PDB entry 4ACG | X-ray diffraction, 2.60 A resolution | chains A and B

[Chain A (and B)]
Name: Glycogen synthase kinase-3 beta
From: Homo sapiens
Notes: EC 2.7.11.1, 2.7.11.26; chain B of this document is another copy of the same molecule, construct and numbering; everything in this record applies to it too
UniProtKB: P49841 (GSK3B_HUMAN); numbering as in UniProt (aligned over 1-420)
Sequence (465 residues; row label = number of the first residue in the row; numbers below 1 keep their minus sign (Met-44 is residue -44)):
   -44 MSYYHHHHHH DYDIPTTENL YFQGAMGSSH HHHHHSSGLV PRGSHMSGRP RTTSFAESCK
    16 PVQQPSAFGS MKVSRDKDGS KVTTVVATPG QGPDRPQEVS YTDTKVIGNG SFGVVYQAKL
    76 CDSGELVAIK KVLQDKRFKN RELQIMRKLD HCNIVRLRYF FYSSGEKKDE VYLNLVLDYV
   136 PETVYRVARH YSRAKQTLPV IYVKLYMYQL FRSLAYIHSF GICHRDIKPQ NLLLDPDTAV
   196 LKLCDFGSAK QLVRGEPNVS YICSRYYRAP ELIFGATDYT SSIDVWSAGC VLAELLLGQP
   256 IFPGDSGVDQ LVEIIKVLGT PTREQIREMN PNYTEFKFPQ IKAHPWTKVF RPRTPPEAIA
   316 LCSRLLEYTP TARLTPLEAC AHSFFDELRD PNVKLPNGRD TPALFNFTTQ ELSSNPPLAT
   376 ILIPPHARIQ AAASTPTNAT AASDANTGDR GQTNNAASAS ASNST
Unresolved in the structure: -44 to 34, 386-420
Differences from the reference sequence: expression tag (-44 to 0)
Residues lining bound ligands: 6LQ (2-amino-5-{4-[(4-methylpiperazin-1-yl)sulfonyl]phenyl}-N-[4-(pyrrolidin-1-ylmethyl)pyridin-3-yl]pyridine-3-carboxamide): Ile62, Gly63, Phe67, Val70, Ala83, Lys85, Val110, Leu132, Asp133, Tyr134, Val135, Pro136, Glu137, Thr138, Arg141, Gln185, Asn186, Leu188, Cys199, Asp200
UniProt features mapped onto this chain:
  - active site: Asp181 (Proton acceptor)
  - binding site (ATP): Ile62 to Val70, Lys85
  - modified residue: Ser9 (Phosphoserine), Tyr216 (Phosphotyrosine), Ser389 (Phosphoserine), Thr390 (Phosphothreonine), Thr402 (Phosphothreonine)
  - lipidation: Cys14 (S-palmitoyl cysteine)

[How chain A and chain B interact]
Residue-residue contacts (41; chain A residue first):
  Ser66(A) - Asp264(B)
  Ser66(A) - Val267(B)
  Ser66(A) - Lys271(B)
  Asp90(A) - Pro294(B)
  Arg92(A) - Phe293(B)  hydrogen bond (side chain-backbone)
  Arg92(A) - Gln295(B)
  Phe93(A) - Lys292(B)
  Pro212(A) - Phe291(B)
  Val214(A) - Tyr288(B)  hydrophobic
  Val214(A) - Phe291(B)  hydrophobic
  Ser215(A) - Tyr288(B)  hydrogen bond
  Tyr216(A) - Ile228(B)
  Tyr216(A) - Phe229(B)  hydrophobic
  Tyr216(A) - Gly262(B)  hydrogen bond (backbone-backbone)
  Tyr216(A) - Val263(B)  hydrogen bond (backbone-backbone)
  Tyr216(A) - Leu266(B)  hydrophobic
  Tyr216(A) - Tyr288(B)  hydrophobic
  Tyr216(A) - Phe293(B)
  Cys218(A) - Ser261(B)
  Ser219(A) - Asp260(B)
  Ser219(A) - Ser261(B)
  Arg220(A) - Arg220(B)
  Arg220(A) - Asp260(B)  hydrogen bond (backbone-backbone)
  Ile228(A) - Tyr216(B)
  Phe229(A) - Tyr216(B)  hydrophobic
  Thr232(A) - Tyr288(B)
  Asp260(A) - Ser219(B)
  Asp260(A) - Arg220(B)  hydrogen bond (backbone-backbone)
  Ser261(A) - Cys218(B)
  Ser261(A) - Ser219(B)
  Gly262(A) - Tyr216(B)  hydrogen bond (backbone-backbone)
  Val263(A) - Tyr216(B)  hydrogen bond (backbone-backbone)
  Asp264(A) - Ser66(B)  hydrogen bond
  Leu266(A) - Tyr216(B)  hydrophobic
  Tyr288(A) - Val214(B)  hydrophobic
  Tyr288(A) - Ser215(B)  hydrogen bond
  Tyr288(A) - Tyr216(B)  hydrophobic
  Tyr288(A) - Thr232(B)
  Phe291(A) - Pro212(B)
  Phe293(A) - Tyr216(B)
  Gln295(A) - Arg92(B)
Also at the interface, not in a pair above, chain A (28 interface residues in all): Asn213, Val267, Glu268, Lys271
Also at the interface, not in a pair above, chain B (30 interface residues in all): Ser203, Asn213, Ile217, Glu268

[In short]
28 residues of chain A and 30 residues of chain B are in contact, with 10 hydrogen bonds. Among the polar
pairs are Arg92(A)-Phe293(B), Ser215(A)-Tyr288(B) and Asp264(A)-Ser66(B). Ligands of chain A: compound 6LQ.
From UniProt: active-site residue Asp181(A) and 10 ATP-binding residues on chain A.
Chain A and chain B are both Glycogen synthase kinase-3 beta (Homo sapiens); the structure, GSK3b in complex
with inhibitor, was determined by X-ray diffraction (same publication as 4ACC, 4ACD, 4ACH and 4ACM).
